9B3J - chains G and H of the 27 polymer chains in the assembly; structure by electron microscopy, 2.73 A resolution.

# Chain G
Molecule: ATP synthase subunit gamma
Organism: Artemia franciscana
Sequence (290 residues; numbered -21 to 268; the number before each row is that of its first residue; numbers below 1 keep their minus sign (Met-21 is residue -21)):
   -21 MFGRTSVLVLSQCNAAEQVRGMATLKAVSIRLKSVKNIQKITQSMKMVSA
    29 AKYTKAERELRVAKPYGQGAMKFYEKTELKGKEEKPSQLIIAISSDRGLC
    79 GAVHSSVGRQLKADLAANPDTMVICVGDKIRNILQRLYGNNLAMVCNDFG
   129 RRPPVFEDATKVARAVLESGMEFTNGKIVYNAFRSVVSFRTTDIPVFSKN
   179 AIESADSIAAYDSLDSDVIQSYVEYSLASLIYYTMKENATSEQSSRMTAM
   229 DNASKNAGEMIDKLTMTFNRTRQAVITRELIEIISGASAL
Not modelled in the structure: -21 to 1, 60-65, 75-97, 113-119

# Chain H
Molecule: ATP synthase subunit delta
Organism: Artemia franciscana
Sequence (169 residues; row label = number of the first residue in the row; numbers below 1 keep their minus sign (Met-18 is residue -18)):
   -18 MVSLTGDVSTVVGPTEVDSAEVGFADVSSAWDNQMAFTFAAPSQVFYNNA
    32 NIRQVDVPSFSGSFGILPAHVATLAVLKPGVVTVYQEDGSTKKYFVSSGT
    82 VTVNDDSSVQVLAEEAVPVENLDLQAARDILSKAQSDVTSAGADMLKLAE
   132 GQIAVEVGEALVKAAEGQL
Not modelled in the structure: -18 to 14, 149-150

# Chain G / chain H interface
Contacting residue pairs (44):
  Val40(G) - Ser24(H)
  Val40(G) - Gln25(H)
  Val40(G) - Val26(H)
  Tyr44(G) - Ala21(H)  hydrophobic
  Tyr44(G) - Ala22(H)
  Tyr44(G) - Pro23(H)
  Tyr44(G) - Leu93(H)  hydrophobic
  Tyr44(G) - Ala94(H)
  Gly47(G) - Gln91(H)
  Gly47(G) - Leu93(H)
  Ala48(G) - Leu93(H)
  Lys50(G) - Asn85(H)
  Lys50(G) - Gln91(H)
  Phe51(G) - Leu55(H)  hydrophobic
  Phe51(G) - Thr83(H)
  Lys54(G) - Asn85(H)
  Lys54(G) - Asp86(H)  salt bridge
  Lys54(G) - Asp87(H)  salt bridge
  Phe134(G) - Pro23(H)  hydrophobic
  Phe134(G) - Glu95(H)
  Ala188(G) - Ala53(H)
  Tyr189(G) - Ala53(H)
  Tyr189(G) - Leu55(H)  hydrophobic
  Tyr189(G) - Asn85(H)  hydrogen bond
  Asp190(G) - Val52(H)
  Asp190(G) - Ala53(H)
  Asp190(G) - Thr54(H)  hydrogen bond (backbone-side chain)
  Asp190(G) - Leu55(H)
  Ser191(G) - Thr54(H)
  Leu192(G) - Leu55(H)  hydrophobic
  Val196(G) - Val57(H)
  Ser199(G) - Val57(H)
  Tyr200(G) - Leu55(H)
  Tyr200(G) - Ala56(H)
  Tyr200(G) - Thr81(H)
  Tyr200(G) - Val82(H)
  Tyr200(G) - Thr83(H)  hydrogen bond
  Tyr203(G) - Ser79(H)
  Tyr203(G) - Gly80(H)
  Tyr203(G) - Thr81(H)
  Tyr203(G) - Leu93(H)
  Tyr203(G) - Ala94(H)
  Tyr203(G) - Glu95(H)  hydrogen bond (side chain-backbone)
  Tyr210(G) - Pro23(H)  hydrogen bond (side chain-backbone)
Interface residues without a listed pair, chain G (19 interface residues in all): Pro43
Interface residues without a listed pair, chain H (26 interface residues in all): Asn29, Ser89

# Overview
Chain G and chain H form an interface of 19 and 26 residues respectively; the contacts include 5 hydrogen
bonds and 2 salt bridges. Polar pairs include Lys54(G)-Asp86(H), Lys54(G)-Asp87(H) and Tyr189(G)-Asn85(H).
Chain G is ATP synthase subunit gamma and chain H is ATP synthase subunit delta, both from Artemia
franciscana; the structure, Artemia franciscana ATP synthase state 2 (composite structure), pH 8.0, was
determined by electron microscopy together with 9B0X and 9BPG from the same study.
